PDB entry 6RVV | electron microscopy, 3.70 A resolution | chains LF and LG of the 264 polymer chains in the assembly

[Chain LF (and LG)]
Molecule: Transcription attenuation protein MtrB
From: Geobacillus stearothermophilus
Notes: chain LG of this document is another copy of the same molecule, construct and numbering; everything in this record applies to it too
Reference sequence: Q9X6J6 (MTRB_GEOSE); numbering as in UniProt (aligned over 1-74)
Amino-acid sequence (74 residues; numbered 1 to 74; the number before each row is that of its first residue):
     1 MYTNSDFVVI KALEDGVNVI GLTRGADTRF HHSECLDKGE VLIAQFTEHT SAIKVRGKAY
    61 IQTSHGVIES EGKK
Disordered / not traced: 1-5, 22-32, 72-74
Sequence notes: engineered mutation C35 (Lys in Q9X6J6), S64 (Arg in Q9X6J6)
Ion coordination: gold ion: C35 (shared with 1 residue of chain WC)

[Chain LF / chain LG interface]
Pairs across the interface - 38 pairs, chain LF then chain LG:
  F7(LF) with D6(LG); F46(LG), hydrophobic; T63(LG); S64(LG); H65(LG), hydrogen bond (backbone-side chain)
  V9(LF) with T63(LG); I68(LG), hydrophobic
  K11(LF) with I68(LG); E69(LG), hydrogen bond (side chain-backbone)
  C35(LF) with K54(LG)
  L36(LF) with K54(LG)
  G39(LF) with S70(LG); E71(LG), hydrogen bond (backbone-backbone)
  E40(LF) with K54(LG); V55(LG); R56(LG), salt bridge
  V41(LF) with I53(LG); K54(LG); V55(LG), hydrogen bond (backbone-backbone); I61(LG), hydrophobic; S70(LG)
  L42(LF) with A52(LG), hydrophobic; I53(LG)
  I43(LF) with F46(LG), hydrophobic; A52(LG); I53(LG), hydrogen bond (backbone-backbone)
  A44(LF) with S51(LG)
  Q45(LF) with F46(LG); T47(LG); T50(LG); S51(LG), hydrogen bond (backbone-backbone)
  T47(LF) with S51(LG)
  Y60(LF) with I68(LG), hydrophobic
  Q62(LF) with H65(LG); G66(LG); V67(LG)
  T63(LF) with H65(LG)
  S64(LF) with H65(LG)
Other interface residues (no listed pair), chain LF (18 interface residues in all): V8
Other interface residues (no listed pair), chain LG (21 interface residues in all): V8

[Summary]
The interface between chain LF and chain LG involves 18 residues on one side and 21 on the other, with 6
hydrogen bonds and 1 salt bridge. Among the polar pairs are E40(LF)-R56(LG), F7(LF)-H65(LG) and
K11(LF)-E69(LG).
Both chains are Transcription attenuation protein MtrB (Geobacillus stearothermophilus). Entry 6RVV (Structure
of left-handed protein cage consisting of 24 eleven-membered ring proteins held together by gold (I) ...) was
determined by electron microscopy together with 6RVW from the same study.
